8SKT - chains A and C of the 6 polymer chains in the assembly; structure by X-ray diffraction, 2.69 A resolution.

== Chain A (and C) ==
Name: Cyclic GMP-AMP synthase
Source organism: Mus musculus
Notes: EC 2.7.7.86; fragment: catalytic domain; chain C of this document is another copy of the same molecule, construct and numbering; everything in this record applies to it too
Reference sequence: Q8C6L5 (CGAS_MOUSE); numbering as in UniProt (aligned over 147-507)
Sequence (364 residues; numbered 144 to 507; the number before each row is that of its first residue):
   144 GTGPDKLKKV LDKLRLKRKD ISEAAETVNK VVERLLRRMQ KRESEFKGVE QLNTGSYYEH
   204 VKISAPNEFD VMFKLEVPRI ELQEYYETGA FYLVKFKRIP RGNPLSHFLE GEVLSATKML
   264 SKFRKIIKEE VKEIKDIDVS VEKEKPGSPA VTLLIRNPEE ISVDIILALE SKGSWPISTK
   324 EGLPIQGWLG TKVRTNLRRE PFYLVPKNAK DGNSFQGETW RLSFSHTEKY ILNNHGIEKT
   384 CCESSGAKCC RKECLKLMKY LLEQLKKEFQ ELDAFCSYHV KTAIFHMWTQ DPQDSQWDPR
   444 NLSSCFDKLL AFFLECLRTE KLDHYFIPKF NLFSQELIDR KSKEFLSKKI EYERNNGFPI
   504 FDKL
Not modelled in the structure: 144-147, 243-245, 507 (chain C: 144-147, 184-186, 240-246, 252-255, 351-358, 507)
Construct notes: expression tag (144-146)
Ion coordination: Mn2+ site 1: E211, D213 (together with ATP); Mn2+ site 2: E211, D213, D307 (together with ATP); Zn2+: H378, C384, C385, C392
Residues lining bound ligands: ATP (adenosine-5'-triphosphate): G198, S199, K205, E211, D213, R364, S368, E371, K402, E406, S420, Y421, K424, H467
Swiss-Prot annotation at these positions:
  - region: K372 to K395 (DNA-binding)
  - motif: L154 to L159 (Nuclear export signal), D281 to S291 (Nuclear localization signal)
  - binding site (GTP): T197, D307, R364 to E371
  - binding site (ATP): S199, E371, K402, S420 to K424
  - binding site (Mg(2+)): E211, D213, D307
  - binding site (2',3'-cGAMP): D213, G290, D307, K350, R364 to S366
  - binding site (Zn(2+)): H378, C384, C385, C392
  - site: R241 (Arginine-anchor), D307, I308 (Cleavage)
  - modified residue: K156 (N6-lactoyllysine), E176 (PolyADP-ribosyl glutamic acid), S199 (Phosphoserine), Y201 (Phosphotyrosine), E272 (5-glutamyl polyglutamate), S291 (Phosphoserine), E302 (5-glutamyl glutamate), K372 (N6-acetyllysine), K382 (N6-acetyllysine), K402 (N6-acetyllysine), S420 (Phosphoserine), K491 (N6-methyllysine)
  - lipidation (S-palmitoyl cysteine): C392, C393, C459
  - cross-link (Glycyl lysine isopeptide (Lys-Gly)): K217 (interchain with G-Cter in SUMO), K271 (interchain with G-Cter in ubiquitin), K335 (interchain with G-Cter in SUMO), K372 (interchain with G-Cter in SUMO), K382 (interchain with G-Cter in SUMO), K399 (interchain with G-Cter in ubiquitin), K402 (interchain with G-Cter in ubiquitin), K409 (interchain with G-Cter in ubiquitin), K410 (interchain with G-Cter in ubiquitin), K464 (interchain with G-Cter in SUMO)
  - mutagenesis: K156 (K156Q: Mimics lactylation; knockin mice show higher mortality following HSV-1 infection), N172 (N172K: Induces alteration of the DNA-binding surface and leads to decreased synthesis of cyclic GMP-AMP (cGAMP); when associated with L-180), E176 (E176A: Abolished poly-ADP-ribosylation by PARP1, stimulating interferon production in knockin mice), R180 (R180L: Induces alteration of the DNA-binding surface and leads to decreased synthesis of cyclic GMP-AMP (cGAMP); when associated with K-182), G198 (G198A: Abolishes stimulation of interferon production; when associated with A-199), S199 (S199A: Abolishes stimulation of interferon production; when associated with A-199), Y201 (Y201E: Phosphomimetic mutant; reduced translocation to the nucleus following treatment with etoposide), E211 to D213 (Abolished nucleotidyltransferase activity. Does not affect nuclear localization and tethering to chromatin), E211 (E211A: Abolishes ability to promote type-I interferon production), D213 (D213A: Abolishes ability to promote type-I interferon production), K217 (K217R: Reduced sumoylation), R222 (R222E: Impaired tethering to chromatin, leading to constitutive activation in the absence of DNA), 31 further mutagenesis entries in UniProt
Reported in the primary citation:
  - binding site for ATP: S368, E371, Y421, K424
  - catalytic residues: D307
  - Mn2+ coordination: E211, D213
  - mutagenesis - E211Q/D213N: abolished catalytic activity
  - mutagenesis - E211Q/D213N/K382E: decreased binding to NTP
  - mutagenesis - R364A (33-fold), H467A: decreased catalytic activity on ATP/GTP
  - mutagenesis - H467A (2-fold): increased catalytic activity on GTP/GTP
  - mutagenesis - R364A (10-fold): decreased catalytic activity on GTP/GTP
  - mutagenesis - R364A (4-fold): increased catalytic activity on ATP/ATP
  - specificity-determining residues: I309, R364, H467
  - mutagenesis - E211Q/D213N/K382E: unchanged binding to ATP and GTP

== Interface between chain A and chain C ==
Contacting residue pairs (36):
  Q329(A) - T383(C)
  Q329(A) - S388(C)
  G330(A) - S388(C)
  L332(A) - K382(C)
  G333(A) - T383(C)
  G333(A) - E386(C)
  T334(A) - E386(C)  hydrogen bond (backbone-side chain)
  T334(A) - S387(C)
  K335(A) - N376(C)
  K335(A) - N377(C)
  K335(A) - E386(C)  salt bridge
  N376(A) - K335(C)
  N377(A) - K335(C)
  N377(A) - K382(C)  hydrogen bond (backbone-side chain)
  G379(A) - K382(C)  hydrogen bond (backbone-side chain)
  I380(A) - I380(C)
  I380(A) - E381(C)
  I380(A) - K382(C)  hydrogen bond (backbone-backbone)
  I380(A) - T383(C)
  E381(A) - I380(C)
  E381(A) - Q436(C)
  K382(A) - L332(C)
  K382(A) - N377(C)  hydrogen bond (side chain-backbone)
  K382(A) - G379(C)  hydrogen bond (side chain-backbone)
  K382(A) - I380(C)  hydrogen bond (backbone-backbone)
  K382(A) - K382(C)
  T383(A) - Q329(C)
  T383(A) - W331(C)
  T383(A) - G333(C)
  E386(A) - G333(C)
  E386(A) - T334(C)  hydrogen bond (side chain-backbone)
  E386(A) - K335(C)  salt bridge
  S387(A) - T334(C)
  S388(A) - Q329(C)
  S388(A) - G330(C)
  Q436(A) - E381(C)
Other interface residues (no listed pair), chain A (19 interface residues in all): W331, H378
Other interface residues (no listed pair), chain C (19 interface residues in all): H378

== In short ==
Chain A and chain C each contribute 19 residues to their interface, with 8 hydrogen bonds and 2 salt bridges.
Polar pairs include K335(A)-E386(C), T334(A)-E386(C) and N377(A)-K382(C). Ligands of chain A: ATP. The paper
reports the catalytic residue D307(A); R364A and H467A of chain A reduce catalytic activity on ATP/GTP; 4
substitutions were tested in all.
Both chains are Cyclic GMP-AMP synthase (Mus musculus). Entry 8SKT (Structure of ternary complex of mouse cGAS
with dsDNA and bound ATP with 5 mM Mn2+) was determined by X-ray diffraction, deposited together with 7UUX,
7UXW, 7UYQ, 7UYZ, 7UZR, 7V0W and 14 further entries.
